5M54 - chains C and D of the 5 polymer chains in the assembly; structure by electron microscopy, 8.00 A resolution (low resolution: residue-level contacts below are approximate; hydrogen-bond / salt-bridge calls are withheld).

[Chain C]
Molecule: Calmodulin-regulated spectrin-associated protein 1
Source organism: Homo sapiens
UniProt: Q5T5Y3 (CAMP1_HUMAN), isoform Q5T5Y3-3; numbering as in UniProt (aligned over 1484-1600)
Sequence (117 residues; row label = number of the first residue in the row):
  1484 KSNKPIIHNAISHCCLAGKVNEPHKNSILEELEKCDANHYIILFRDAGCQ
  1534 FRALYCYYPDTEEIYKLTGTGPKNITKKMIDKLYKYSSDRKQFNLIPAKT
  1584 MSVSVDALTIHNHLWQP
From the paper describing this entry:
  - mutagenesis - N1492A, N1492S, N1492T, D1572A: increased binding to MT lattice
  - conformationally variable residues (domain motion): Asn-1492

[Chain D]
Molecule: Tubulin alpha chain
Source organism: Bos taurus
UniProt: F2Z4C1 (F2Z4C1_BOVIN); residues 2-439 here = UniProt positions 2-439
Sequence (438 residues; row label = number of the first residue in the row):
     2 RECISIHVGQAGVQIGNACWELYCLEHGIQPDGQMPSDKTIGGGDDSFNT
    52 FFSETGAGKHVPRAVFVDLEPTVIDEVRTGTYRQLFHPEQLITGKEDAAN
   102 NYARGHYTIGKEIIDLVLDRIRKLADQCTGLQGFSVFHSFGGGTGSGFTS
   152 LLMERLSVDYGKKSKLEFSIYPAPQVSTAVVEPYNSILTTHTTLEHSDCA
   202 FMVDNEAIYDICRRNLDIERPTYTNLNRLIGQIVSSITASLRFDGALNVD
   252 LTEFQTNLVPYPRGHFPLATYAPVISAEKAYHEQLSVAEITNACFEPANQ
   302 MVKCDPRHGKYMACCLLYRGDVVPKDVNAAIATIKTKRTIQFVDWCPTGF
   352 KVGINYEPPTVVPGGDLAKVQRAVCMLSNTTAIAEAWARLDHKFDLMYAK
   402 RAFVHWYVGEGMEEGEFSEAREDMAALEKDYEEVGVDS
Not modelled in the structure: 39-48
Differences from the reference sequence: conflict Ser-136 (Leu in F2Z4C1), Gly-265 (Ile in F2Z4C1), Glu-358 (Gln in F2Z4C1)
Small-molecule neighbours: GTP (guanosine-5'-triphosphate): Gly-10, Gln-11, Ala-12, Gln-15, Glu-71, Asp-98, Ala-99, Asn-101, Ser-140, Gly-143, Gly-144, Thr-145, Gly-146, Ser-147, Ile-171, Pro-173, Thr-179, Glu-183, Asn-206, Tyr-224, Leu-227, Asn-228, Ile-231

[How chain C and chain D interact]
Pairs across the interface (7):
  Lys-1484(C) / Gly-412(D)
  Pro-1580(C) / Glu-113(D)
  Pro-1580(C) / Asp-116(D)
  Lys-1582(C) / Lys-112(D)
  Lys-1582(C) / Glu-113(D)
  Ser-1585(C) / Tyr-108(D)
  Ser-1587(C) / Lys-112(D)
Also at the interface, not in a pair above, chain C (6 interface residues in all): Ile-1579
Also at the interface, not in a pair above, chain D (6 interface residues in all): Val-409

[Overview]
The chain C/chain D interface involves 6 residues from each chain. Bound to chain D: GTP. From the paper:
N1492A, N1492S and N1492T of chain C, among others, increase binding to MT lattice; conformational variability
at Asn-1492(C).
Here chain C is Calmodulin-regulated spectrin-associated protein 1 (Homo sapiens) and chain D is Tubulin alpha
chain (Bos taurus). Entry 5M54 (Mechanism of microtubule minus-end recognition and protection by CAMSAP
proteins) was determined by electron microscopy (same publication as 5LZN, 5M50 and 5M5C).
